Entry 9GMR (electron microscopy, 2.80 A resolution); this record covers chains E and I of the 11 polymer chains in the assembly.

Chain E:
Molecule: Histone H3.2
From: Homo sapiens
UniProt: Q71DI3 (H32_HUMAN); residues 0-135 here correspond to UniProt positions 1-136 (UniProt number = residue number + 1)
Chain sequence (136 residues; each row starts with the number of its first residue; numbering starts at 0):
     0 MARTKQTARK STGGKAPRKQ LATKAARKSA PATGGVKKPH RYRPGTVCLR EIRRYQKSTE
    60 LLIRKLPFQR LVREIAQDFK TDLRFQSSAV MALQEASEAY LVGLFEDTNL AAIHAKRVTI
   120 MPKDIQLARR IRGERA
Not modelled in the structure: 0-38
Differences from the reference sequence: conflict Cys47 (Ala48 in Q71DI3), Ala110 (Cys111 in Q71DI3)
Curated features (UniProtKB/Swiss-Prot):
  - modified residue: Arg2 (Asymmetric dimethylarginine), Thr3 (Phosphothreonine), Lys4 (Allysine), Gln5 (5-glutamyl dopamine), Thr6 (Phosphothreonine), Arg8 (Citrulline), Lys9 (N6,N6,N6-trimethyllysine), Ser10 (ADP-ribosylserine), Thr11 (Phosphothreonine), Lys14 (N6-(2-hydroxyisobutyryl)lysine), Arg17 (Asymmetric dimethylarginine), Lys18 (N6-(2-hydroxyisobutyryl)lysine), Lys23 (N6-(2-hydroxyisobutyryl)lysine), Arg26 (Citrulline), Lys27 (N6,N6,N6-trimethyllysine), Ser28 (ADP-ribosylserine), Lys36 (N6,N6,N6-trimethyllysine), Lys37 (N6-methyllysine), Tyr41 (Phosphotyrosine), Lys56 (N6,N6,N6-trimethyllysine) and 8 more in UniProt
  - lipidation: Lys18 (N6-decanoyllysine)

Chain I:
Molecule: 149-nt DNA strand
Sequence (149 nucleotides; row label = number of the first residue in the row):
    25 AGAATCCCGG TGCCGAGGCC GCTCAATTGG TCGTAGACAG CTCTAGCACC GCTTAAACGC
    85 ACGTACGCGC TGTCCCCCGC GTTTTAACCG CCAAGGGGAT TACTCCCTAG TCTCCAGGCA
   145 CGTGTCAGAT ATATACAAGA TCCCCTTAC

Chain E / chain I interface:
Residue-residue contacts (17; chain E residue first):
  His39(E) with DC104(I), phosphate contact
  Arg40(E) with DC102(I), base contact; DG103(I), sugar contact
  Tyr41(E) with DA28(I), sugar contact; DG103(I), sugar contact; DC104(I), phosphate contact
  Gly44(E) with DG103(I), hydrogen bond to the phosphate
  Val46(E) with DG103(I), phosphate contact
  Cys47(E) with DG103(I), phosphate contact
  Arg49(E) with DA28(I), phosphate contact; DT29(I), salt bridge to the phosphate
  Arg53(E) with DT29(I), salt bridge to the phosphate
  Arg63(E) with DC112(I), salt bridge to the phosphate
  Lys64(E) with DC112(I), hydrogen bond to the phosphate
  Leu65(E) with DA111(I), phosphate contact; DC112(I), hydrogen bond to the phosphate
  Arg69(E) with DA111(I), salt bridge to the phosphate
Other interface residues (no listed pair), chain E (16 interface residues in all): Pro43, Thr45, Pro66, Arg83
Other interface residues (no listed pair), chain I (10 interface residues in all): DA27, DG120, DG121

Summary:
The interface between chain E and chain I involves 16 residues on one side and 10 on the other, with 3
hydrogen bonds and 4 salt bridges. Among the polar pairs are Gly44(E)-DG103(I), Lys64(E)-DC112(I) and
Leu65(E)-DC112(I).
Chain E is Histone H3.2 (Homo sapiens) and chain I is a 149-nt DNA strand; the structure,
SIRT7-H3K36MTUnucleosome complex, was determined by electron microscopy (same publication as 9GMK).
